Entry 9GIO (X-ray diffraction, 1.49 A resolution); this record covers chains A and B of the 3 polymer chains in the assembly.

[Chain A]
Molecule: Elongin-B
Source organism: Homo sapiens
Reference sequence: Q15370 (ELOB_HUMAN); numbering as in UniProt (aligned over 1-104)
Chain sequence (107 residues; each row starts with the number of its first residue; numbers below 1 keep their minus sign (Gly-2 is residue -2)):
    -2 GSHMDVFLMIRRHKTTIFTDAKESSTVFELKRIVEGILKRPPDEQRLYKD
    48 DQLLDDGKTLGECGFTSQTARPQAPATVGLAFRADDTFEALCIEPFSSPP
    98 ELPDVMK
Not modelled in the structure: -2 to 0, 81-83
Sequence notes: expression tag (-2 to 0)
Curated features (UniProtKB/Swiss-Prot):
  - modified residue: Met1 (N-acetylmethionine), Thr84 (Phosphothreonine)

[Chain B]
Molecule: Isoform 2 of Elongin-C
Source organism: Homo sapiens
Reference sequence: Q15369-2 (ELOC-2_HUMAN); residues 17-112 here correspond to UniProt positions 1-96 (UniProt number = residue number - 16)
Chain sequence (96 residues; each row starts with the number of its first residue):
    17 MYVKLISSDGHEFIVKREHALTSGTIKAMLSGPGQFAENETNEVNFREIP
    67 SHVLSKVCMYFTYKVRYTNSSTEIPEFPIAPEIALELLMAANFLDC
Not modelled in the structure: 49-57

[Interface between chain A and chain B]
Contacting residue pairs (55; chain A residue first):
  Phe4(A) - Thr78(B)
  Met6(A) - Met75(B)  hydrophobic
  Arg8(A) - His27(B)
  Lys11(A) - Asp25(B)  hydrogen bond (side chain-backbone)
  Lys11(A) - Gly26(B)
  Lys11(A) - His27(B)
  Lys11(A) - Glu28(B)  hydrogen bond (backbone-backbone)
  Thr12(A) - Glu28(B)  hydrogen bond
  Thr12(A) - Ile30(B)
  Thr13(A) - Glu28(B)  hydrogen bond (backbone-backbone)
  Thr13(A) - Phe29(B)
  Thr13(A) - Ile30(B)  hydrogen bond (backbone-backbone)
  Ile14(A) - Ile30(B)
  Phe15(A) - Tyr18(B)
  Phe15(A) - Phe29(B)  hydrophobic
  Phe15(A) - Ile30(B)  hydrogen bond (backbone-backbone)
  Phe15(A) - Val31(B)  hydrophobic
  Phe15(A) - Ser71(B)
  Phe15(A) - Cys74(B)  hydrophobic
  Phe15(A) - Met75(B)  hydrophobic
  Thr16(A) - Tyr18(B)  hydrogen bond
  Thr16(A) - Lys32(B)  hydrogen bond
  Asp17(A) - Lys32(B)  salt bridge
  Ile34(A) - Tyr18(B)
  Ile34(A) - Ile30(B)  hydrophobic
  Leu35(A) - Ile30(B)  hydrophobic
  Pro69(A) - Met75(B)
  Pro69(A) - Thr78(B)
  Pro69(A) - Tyr79(B)  hydrophobic
  Pro69(A) - Arg82(B)
  Gln70(A) - Met75(B)
  Gln70(A) - Tyr79(B)
  Gln70(A) - Tyr83(B)
  Gln70(A) - Pro91(B)
  Gln70(A) - Phe93(B)
  Gln70(A) - Pro94(B)
  Pro72(A) - Met75(B)
  Glu91(A) - His27(B)
  Pro92(A) - His27(B)  hydrogen bond (backbone-side chain)
  Phe93(A) - His27(B)
  Phe93(A) - Phe29(B)  hydrophobic
  Phe93(A) - Ser67(B)
  Phe93(A) - Ser71(B)
  Ser94(A) - Asp25(B)
  Ser94(A) - Pro66(B)
  Ser94(A) - Ser67(B)  hydrogen bond (backbone-side chain)
  Ser94(A) - His68(B)  hydrogen bond
  Ser95(A) - His68(B)
  Pro96(A) - His68(B)
  Pro96(A) - Glu98(B)
  Pro96(A) - Ile99(B)  hydrophobic
  Pro97(A) - Glu102(B)
  Leu99(A) - Pro97(B)
  Leu99(A) - Glu98(B)
  Met103(A) - Leu101(B)  hydrophobic
Interface residues without a listed pair, chain A (25 interface residues in all): Pro100
Interface residues without a listed pair, chain B (28 interface residues in all): Glu92

[Summary]
Chain A and chain B form an interface of 25 and 28 residues respectively, with 11 hydrogen bonds and 1 salt
bridge. Polar pairs include Asp17(A)-Lys32(B), Lys11(A)-Asp25(B) and Thr12(A)-Glu28(B).
Here chain A is Elongin-B and chain B is Isoform 2 of Elongin-C, both from Homo sapiens. Entry 9GIO (Crystal
structure of the VHL-EloC-EloB complex with a covalent compound bound to C77 of VHL) was determined by X-ray
diffraction.
